PDB entry 8UKY | X-ray diffraction, 2.40 A resolution | chains H and C of the 3 polymer chains in the assembly

[Chain H]
Protein: 14G6 Fab heavy chain
Source organism: Homo sapiens
Notes: antibody fragment or engineered binder
Sequence (219 residues; row label = number of the first residue in the row):
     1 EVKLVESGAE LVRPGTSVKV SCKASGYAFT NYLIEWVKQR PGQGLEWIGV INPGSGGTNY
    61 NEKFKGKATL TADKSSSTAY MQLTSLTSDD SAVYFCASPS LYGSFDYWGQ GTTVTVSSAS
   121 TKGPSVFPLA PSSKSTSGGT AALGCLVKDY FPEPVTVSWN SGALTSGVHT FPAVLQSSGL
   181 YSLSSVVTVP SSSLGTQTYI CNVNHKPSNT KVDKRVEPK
Unresolved in the structure: 134-138
Disulfides: C22-C96, C145-C201
Small-molecule neighbours:
  - tris-hydroxymethyl-methyl-ammonium (144): Y150, E153, P154, V155, T170, F171, P172, A173, L183
  - acetonitrile (CCN), molecule 1: L45, E46, W47, N61
  - acetonitrile (CCN), molecule 2: T165, G167, V168, H169

[Chain C]
Protein: Bcl-2 homologous antagonist/killer
Source organism: Homo sapiens
Reference sequence: Q16611 (BAK_HUMAN); residue numbers follow UniProt; this construct covers 23-186
Sequence (170 residues; each row starts with the number of its first residue):
    17 GPLGSMSEEQ VAQDTEEVFR SYVFYRHQQE QEAEGVAAPA DPEMVTLPLQ PSSTMGQVGR
    77 QLAIIGDDIN RRYDSEFQTM LQHLQPTAEN AYEYFTKIAT SLFESGINWG RVVALLGFGY
   137 RLALHVYQHG LTGFLGQVTR FVVDFMLHHS IARWIAQRGG WVAALNLGNG
Unresolved in the structure: 17-20, 52-66, 184-186
Sequence notes: expression tag (17-22); engineered mutation S166 (Cys in Q16611)
Swiss-Prot annotation at these positions:
  - motif: V74 to R88 (BH3), S117 to Y136 (BH1), R169 to G184 (BH2)
  - binding site (Zn(2+)): D160, H164
  - mutagenesis: H164 (H164A: Strongly reduced zinc binding and homodimerization)

[How chain H and chain C interact]
Residue-residue contacts (30; chain H residue first):
  A28(H) - Q47(C)
  N31(H) - Q47(C)  hydrogen bond
  N31(H) - E50(C)  hydrogen bond
  N31(H) - Y143(C)
  N31(H) - Q144(C)
  Y32(H) - H43(C)
  Y32(H) - Q47(C)
  Y32(H) - Y143(C)
  L33(H) - Y143(C)  hydrogen bond (backbone-side chain)
  L33(H) - L147(C)  hydrophobic
  V50(H) - L147(C)  hydrophobic
  N52(H) - Q144(C)  hydrogen bond (side chain-backbone)
  N52(H) - L147(C)
  G57(H) - L147(C)
  T58(H) - L147(C)
  N59(H) - L147(C)
  P99(H) - Y143(C)  hydrogen bond (backbone-side chain)
  S100(H) - Y143(C)
  L101(H) - V39(C)  hydrophobic
  L101(H) - H43(C)
  L101(H) - Y143(C)  hydrophobic
  L101(H) - G149(C)
  L101(H) - F150(C)  hydrogen bond (backbone-backbone)
  L101(H) - L151(C)  hydrogen bond (backbone-backbone)
  Y102(H) - R36(C)
  Y102(H) - G149(C)
  Y102(H) - F150(C)
  Y102(H) - L151(C)
  Y102(H) - G152(C)
  G103(H) - G149(C)
Other interface residues (no listed pair), chain H (16 interface residues in all): T30, S55
Other interface residues (no listed pair), chain C (14 interface residues in all): L140, T148
Interface features reported in the paper:
  - residue pairs: N31(H)-Q47(C) (hydrogen bond), L33(H)-Y143(C) (backbone contact), L101(H)-H43(C) (hydrophobic contact), E50(C)-N31(H) (hydrogen bond)
  - epitope / paratope residues, chain H: N31(H), L33(H), L101(H)
  - epitope / paratope residues, chain C: H43(C), Q47(C), E50(C), Y143(C)

[Summary]
16 residues of chain H face 14 of chain C across their interface; the contacts include 7 hydrogen bonds. Polar
pairs include N31(H)-Q47(C), N31(H)-E50(C) and L33(H)-Y143(C). The paper describes hydrogen bonds between
N31(H) and Q47(C) and E50(C) and N31(H); a backbone contact between L33(H) and Y143(C); a hydrophobic contact
between L101(H) and H43(C). From the paper: epitope/paratope residues N31(H), L33(H) and H43(C) among others.
Here chain H is 14G6 Fab heavy chain and chain C is Bcl-2 homologous antagonist/killer, both from Homo
sapiens. Entry 8UKY (Crystal structure of BAK in complex with inhibiting antibody 14G6) was determined by
X-ray diffraction.
